1PO2 - chains 1 and 3 of the 5 polymer chains in the assembly; structure by X-ray diffraction, 2.90 A resolution.

[Chain 1]
Molecule: Poliovirus type 1 mahoney
Organism: Human poliovirus 1
Reference sequence: P03300 (POLH_POL1M); residues 1-302 here correspond to UniProt positions 579-880 (UniProt number = residue number + 578)
Sequence (302 residues; row label = number of the first residue in the row):
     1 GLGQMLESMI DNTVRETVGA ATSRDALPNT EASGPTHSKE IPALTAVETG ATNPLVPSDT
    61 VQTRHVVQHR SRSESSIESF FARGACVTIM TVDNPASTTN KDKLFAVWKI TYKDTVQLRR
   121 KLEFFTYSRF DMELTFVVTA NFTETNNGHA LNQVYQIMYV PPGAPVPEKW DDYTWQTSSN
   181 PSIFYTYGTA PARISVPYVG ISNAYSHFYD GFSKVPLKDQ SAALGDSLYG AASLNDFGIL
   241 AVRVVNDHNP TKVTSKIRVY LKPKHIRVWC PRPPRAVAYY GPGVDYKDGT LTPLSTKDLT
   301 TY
Unresolved in the structure: 1-19
Residues lining bound ligands: r77975 (J77; (methylpyridazine piperidine ethyloxyphenyl)ethylacetate): Ile110, Thr111, Tyr112, Lys113, Phe130, Met132, Leu134, Tyr159, Pro181, Ile183, Ile194, Val196, Val199, Tyr205, Ser206, Asp236, Phe237, Leu240

[Chain 3]
Molecule: Poliovirus type 1 mahoney
Organism: Human poliovirus 1
Reference sequence: P03300 (POLH_POL1M); residues 1-238 here correspond to UniProt positions 341-578 (UniProt number = residue number + 340)
Sequence (238 residues; numbered 1 to 238; the number before each row is that of its first residue):
     1 GLPVMNTPGS NQYLTADNFQ SPCALPEFDV TPPIDIPGEV KNMMELAEID TMIPFDLSAT
    61 KKNTMEMYRV RLSDKPHTDD PILCLSLSPA SDPRLSHTML GEILNYYTHW AGSLKFTFLF
   121 CGSMMATGKL LVSYAPPGAD PPKKRKEAML GTHVIWDIGL QSSCTMVVPW ISNTTYRQTI
   181 DDSFTEGGYI SVFYQTRIVV PLSTPREMDI LGFVSACNDF SVRLLRDTTH IEQKALAQ
Unresolved in the structure: 236-238
Differences from the reference sequence: conflict Ser123 (Phe463 in P03300)

[How chain 1 and chain 3 interact]
Contacting residue pairs (184; chain 1 residue first):
  Leu27(1) - Asn218(3)
  Leu27(1) - Asp219(3)
  Leu27(1) - Phe220(3)
  Leu27(1) - Ser221(3)
  Pro28(1) - Asn218(3)
  Ala43(1) - Ser163(3)
  Ala43(1) - Cys164(3)
  Ala43(1) - Thr165(3)  hydrogen bond (backbone-backbone)
  Leu44(1) - Trp156(3)
  Leu44(1) - Ser163(3)
  Thr45(1) - Gln161(3)
  Thr45(1) - Ser162(3)
  Thr45(1) - Ser163(3)  hydrogen bond (backbone-backbone)
  Thr45(1) - Thr165(3)
  Ala46(1) - Ser162(3)
  Ala46(1) - Ser163(3)
  Val47(1) - Thr117(3)
  Val47(1) - Leu119(3)  hydrophobic
  Val47(1) - Ser163(3)  hydrogen bond (backbone-side chain)
  Glu48(1) - Leu119(3)
  Glu48(1) - Ser162(3)  hydrogen bond
  Thr52(1) - Glu48(3)
  Thr52(1) - Ile49(3)
  Thr52(1) - Asp50(3)  hydrogen bond (side chain-backbone)
  Thr52(1) - Lys115(3)
  Thr52(1) - Ser215(3)
  Asn53(1) - Lys115(3)  hydrogen bond (backbone-side chain)
  Asn53(1) - Thr165(3)  hydrogen bond
  Leu55(1) - Lys115(3)
  Leu55(1) - Thr165(3)
  Leu55(1) - Val167(3)  hydrophobic
  Leu55(1) - Cys217(3)  hydrogen bond (backbone-side chain)
  Val56(1) - Val167(3)
  Val56(1) - Asn218(3)
  Pro57(1) - Ser113(3)
  Pro57(1) - Val167(3)
  Pro57(1) - Pro169(3)  hydrophobic
  Thr60(1) - Thr165(3)
  Thr60(1) - Val167(3)
  Val61(1) - Thr152(3)
  Val61(1) - Pro169(3)  hydrophobic
  Arg70(1) - Ala111(3)
  Arg70(1) - Gly112(3)
  Arg70(1) - Tyr176(3)
  Arg70(1) - Asp219(3)  hydrogen bond (side chain-backbone)
  Arg70(1) - Ser221(3)  hydrogen bond
  Ser71(1) - Ser221(3)
  Arg72(1) - Asn42(3)  hydrogen bond (backbone-side chain)
  Arg72(1) - Met44(3)
  Arg72(1) - Glu48(3)  salt bridge
  Arg72(1) - Cys217(3)
  Arg72(1) - Asn218(3)
  Arg72(1) - Phe220(3)  hydrogen bond (side chain-backbone)
  Glu74(1) - Tyr107(3)  hydrogen bond (backbone-side chain)
  Glu74(1) - Arg223(3)
  Glu74(1) - Leu224(3)  hydrogen bond (side chain-backbone)
  Glu74(1) - Leu225(3)  hydrogen bond (side chain-backbone)
  Ser75(1) - Asn42(3)  hydrogen bond
  Ser75(1) - Met43(3)  hydrogen bond (backbone-backbone)
  Ser75(1) - Met44(3)
  Ser75(1) - Tyr107(3)
  Ser76(1) - Lys41(3)
  Ser76(1) - Asn42(3)
  Ile77(1) - Val40(3)
  Ile77(1) - Lys41(3)  hydrogen bond (backbone-backbone)
  Ile77(1) - Met43(3)  hydrophobic
  Ser79(1) - Leu225(3)
  Phe80(1) - Met43(3)  hydrophobic
  Phe80(1) - Tyr106(3)  hydrophobic
  Phe80(1) - Tyr107(3)
  Phe80(1) - Leu225(3)
  Arg83(1) - Thr15(3)
  Arg83(1) - Ala16(3)
  Arg83(1) - Leu225(3)
  Gly84(1) - Tyr13(3)
  Gly84(1) - Thr15(3)  hydrogen bond (backbone-backbone)
  Asp114(1) - Gln233(3)
  Thr115(1) - Gln233(3)
  Val116(1) - Glu232(3)
  Val116(1) - Gln233(3)
  Gln117(1) - Asp227(3)
  Arg120(1) - Glu102(3)  salt bridge
  Arg120(1) - Tyr106(3)  hydrogen bond
  Arg120(1) - Thr228(3)
  Arg120(1) - His230(3)
  Arg120(1) - Ile231(3)
  Lys121(1) - Tyr106(3)
  Phe124(1) - Met99(3)  hydrophobic
  Phe124(1) - Tyr106(3)  hydrophobic
  Phe125(1) - Val40(3)  hydrophobic
  Phe125(1) - Met43(3)  hydrophobic
  Arg129(1) - Val30(3)
  Arg129(1) - Thr31(3)  hydrogen bond (side chain-backbone)
  Arg129(1) - Pro32(3)  hydrogen bond (side chain-backbone)
  Arg129(1) - Pro33(3)
  Glu133(1) - Phe19(3)
  Glu133(1) - Ser21(3)  hydrogen bond
  Thr135(1) - Tyr13(3)
  Val137(1) - Tyr13(3)  hydrophobic
  Pro181(1) - Ala24(3)
  Pro181(1) - Leu25(3)  hydrophobic
  Ala190(1) - Asn11(3)
  Pro191(1) - Asn11(3)
  Pro191(1) - Tyr13(3)  hydrophobic
  Arg193(1) - Tyr13(3)
  Arg193(1) - Asp17(3)  salt bridge
  Arg193(1) - Phe19(3)
  Arg193(1) - Ser21(3)
  Ile194(1) - Ser21(3)
  Ile194(1) - Pro22(3)
  Ile194(1) - Ala24(3)  hydrophobic
  Ser195(1) - Ser21(3)  hydrogen bond
  Ser195(1) - Pro22(3)  hydrogen bond (backbone-backbone)
  Ser195(1) - Cys23(3)
  Ser195(1) - Ala24(3)  hydrogen bond (backbone-backbone)
  Pro197(1) - Cys23(3)
  Pro197(1) - Leu25(3)
  Tyr198(1) - Phe28(3)
  Val199(1) - Leu25(3)  hydrophobic
  Val199(1) - Phe28(3)  hydrophobic
  Gly200(1) - Thr31(3)
  Ser202(1) - Thr31(3)
  Asn203(1) - Thr31(3)
  Asn203(1) - Pro32(3)  hydrogen bond (side chain-backbone)
  Asn203(1) - Ile34(3)
  Ala204(1) - Ile36(3)  hydrophobic
  Tyr260(1) - Tyr13(3)
  Lys262(1) - Asp17(3)  hydrogen bond (side chain-backbone)
  Lys264(1) - Phe19(3)
  Lys264(1) - Ser21(3)
  Arg267(1) - Pro33(3)
  Arg267(1) - Glu39(3)  salt bridge
  Val268(1) - Glu39(3)
  Val268(1) - Val40(3)  hydrogen bond (backbone-backbone)
  Trp269(1) - Ile36(3)  hydrogen bond (side chain-backbone)
  Trp269(1) - Gly38(3)
  Trp269(1) - Glu39(3)
  Cys270(1) - Pro37(3)  hydrogen bond (side chain-backbone)
  Cys270(1) - Gly38(3)  hydrogen bond (backbone-backbone)
  Pro271(1) - Gly38(3)
  Pro271(1) - Val40(3)  hydrophobic
  Pro271(1) - Leu46(3)  hydrophobic
  Arg272(1) - Met99(3)
  Pro274(1) - Met99(3)
  Pro274(1) - Glu102(3)
  Thr292(1) - Asn63(3)
  Pro293(1) - Asn63(3)
  Leu294(1) - Pro54(3)  hydrophobic
  Leu294(1) - Leu57(3)  hydrophobic
  Leu294(1) - Lys62(3)
  Leu294(1) - Asn63(3)  hydrogen bond (backbone-side chain)
  Leu294(1) - Met67(3)  hydrophobic
  Ser295(1) - Leu57(3)
  Ser295(1) - Lys62(3)
  Thr296(1) - Leu57(3)
  Thr296(1) - Ala59(3)
  Thr296(1) - Lys62(3)  hydrogen bond
  Lys297(1) - Leu57(3)  hydrogen bond (backbone-backbone)
  Lys297(1) - Ser58(3)  hydrogen bond (backbone-backbone)
  Lys297(1) - Pro93(3)
  Lys297(1) - Arg94(3)
  Asp298(1) - Arg94(3)  hydrogen bond (backbone-side chain)
  Leu299(1) - Phe55(3)
  Leu299(1) - Ile82(3)
  Leu299(1) - Leu83(3)
  Leu299(1) - Cys84(3)  hydrogen bond (backbone-backbone)
  Thr300(1) - Pro81(3)
  Thr300(1) - Ile82(3)
  Thr300(1) - Leu83(3)
  Thr300(1) - Cys84(3)
  Thr300(1) - Lys143(3)  hydrogen bond (backbone-side chain)
  Thr301(1) - Cys84(3)
  Thr301(1) - Arg94(3)  hydrogen bond (backbone-side chain)
  Tyr302(1) - Cys84(3)  hydrophobic
  Tyr302(1) - Leu85(3)
  Tyr302(1) - Ser86(3)  hydrogen bond (backbone-side chain)
  Tyr302(1) - Asp92(3)
  Tyr302(1) - Arg94(3)  hydrogen bond (backbone-side chain)
  Tyr302(1) - Pro141(3)  hydrophobic
  Tyr302(1) - Pro142(3)  hydrogen bond (side chain-backbone)
  Tyr302(1) - Lys143(3)
  Tyr302(1) - Tyr189(3)  hydrophobic
  Tyr302(1) - Ile190(3)
  Tyr302(1) - Ser191(3)
Other interface residues (no listed pair), chain 1 (79 interface residues in all): Ala82, Tyr127, Val196, Pro273, Arg275, Val277, Tyr279
Other interface residues (no listed pair), chain 3 (95 interface residues in all): Asn18, Asp56, Val70, Ile103, Thr175, Phe213, Val222

[In short]
79 residues of chain 1 and 95 residues of chain 3 are in contact; the contacts include 43 hydrogen bonds and 4
salt bridges. Among the polar pairs are Arg72(1)-Glu48(3), Arg120(1)-Glu102(3) and Arg193(1)-Asp17(3). R77975
is bound between chain 1 and chain 3.
Here chain 1 is Poliovirus type 1 mahoney and chain 3 is Poliovirus type 1 mahoney, both from Human poliovirus
1. Entry 1PO2 (Poliovirus (type 1, mahoney) in complex with R77975, an inhibitor of viral replication) was
determined by X-ray diffraction together with 1PO1 from the same study.
